PDB entry 8HQO | electron microscopy, 3.20 A resolution | chains S and a of the 11 polymer chains in the assembly

[Chain S]
Molecule: Head completion protein
Organism: Escherichia phage DT57C
UniProt: A0A0A7RSP7 (A0A0A7RSP7_9CAUD); residue numbers follow UniProt; this construct covers 1-170
Amino-acid sequence (170 residues; numbered 1 to 170; the number before each row is that of its first residue):
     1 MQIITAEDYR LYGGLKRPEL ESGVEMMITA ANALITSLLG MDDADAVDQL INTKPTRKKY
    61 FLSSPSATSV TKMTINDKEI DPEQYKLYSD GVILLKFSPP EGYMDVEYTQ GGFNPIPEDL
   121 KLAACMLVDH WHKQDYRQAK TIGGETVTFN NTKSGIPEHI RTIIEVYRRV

[Chain a]
Molecule: Tail terminator protein
Organism: Escherichia phage DT57C
UniProt: A0A0A7RZ97 (A0A0A7RZ97_9CAUD); residues 1-161 here = UniProt positions 1-161
Amino-acid sequence (161 residues; row label = number of the first residue in the row):
     1 MDHRTSIAQA LVDRIAQQMD GSQPDEYFNN LYGNVSRQTY KFEEIREFPY VAVHIGTETG
    61 QYLPSGQQWM FLELPILVYD KEKTDIQEQL EKLVADIKTV IDTGGNLEYT VSKPNGSTFP
   121 CEATDMSITS VSTDEGLLAP YGLAEINVTV RYQPPRRSLR R
Not modelled in the structure: 1

[Chain S / chain a interface]
Pairs across the interface - 23 pairs, chain S then chain a:
  Tyr9(S) - Arg46(a)
  Tyr12(S) - Arg46(a)  hydrogen bond
  Leu15(S) - Glu47(a)
  Lys16(S) - Tyr32(a)
  Lys16(S) - Glu47(a)  hydrogen bond (backbone-side chain)
  Arg17(S) - Asn30(a)
  Arg17(S) - Leu31(a)
  Arg17(S) - Tyr32(a)
  Arg17(S) - Asn34(a)
  Arg17(S) - Glu47(a)  salt bridge
  Arg17(S) - Pro49(a)
  Pro18(S) - Tyr32(a)  hydrophobic
  Asp129(S) - Arg46(a)  salt bridge
  His132(S) - Arg46(a)
  His132(S) - Lys81(a)
  His132(S) - Tyr141(a)  hydrogen bond (backbone-side chain)
  Lys133(S) - Phe42(a)  hydrogen bond (side chain-backbone)
  Lys133(S) - Ile45(a)  hydrogen bond (side chain-backbone)
  Lys133(S) - Phe48(a)
  Gln134(S) - Ala139(a)
  Gln134(S) - Pro140(a)
  Gln134(S) - Tyr141(a)
  Ile142(S) - Asp134(a)
Interface residues without a listed pair, chain S (15 interface residues in all): Gly13, Glu21, Lys140, Glu145
Interface residues without a listed pair, chain a (18 interface residues in all): Gly33, Tyr79, Leu138

[Overview]
Chain S and chain a form an interface of 15 and 18 residues respectively; the contacts include 5 hydrogen
bonds and 2 salt bridges. Polar pairs include Arg17(S)-Glu47(a), Asp129(S)-Arg46(a) and Tyr12(S)-Arg46(a).
Here chain S is Head completion protein and chain a is Tail terminator protein, both from Escherichia phage
DT57C. Entry 8HQO (Neck of DT57C bacteriophage in the full state) was determined by electron microscopy,
deposited together with 8HO3, 8HQK, 8HQZ, 8HRE and 8HRG.
